5J84 - chains A and B of the 4 polymer chains in the assembly; structure by X-ray diffraction, 2.40 A resolution.

# Chain A (and B)
Molecule: Dihydroxy-acid dehydratase
Source organism: Rhizobium leguminosarum bv. trifolii (strain WSM2304)
Notes: EC 4.2.1.9; chain B of this document is another copy of the same molecule, construct and numbering; everything in this record applies to it too
Reference sequence: B5ZZ34 (B5ZZ34_RHILW); numbering as in UniProt (aligned over 2-579)
Chain sequence (588 residues; row label = number of the first residue in the row; numbers below 1 keep their minus sign (Met-8 is residue -8)):
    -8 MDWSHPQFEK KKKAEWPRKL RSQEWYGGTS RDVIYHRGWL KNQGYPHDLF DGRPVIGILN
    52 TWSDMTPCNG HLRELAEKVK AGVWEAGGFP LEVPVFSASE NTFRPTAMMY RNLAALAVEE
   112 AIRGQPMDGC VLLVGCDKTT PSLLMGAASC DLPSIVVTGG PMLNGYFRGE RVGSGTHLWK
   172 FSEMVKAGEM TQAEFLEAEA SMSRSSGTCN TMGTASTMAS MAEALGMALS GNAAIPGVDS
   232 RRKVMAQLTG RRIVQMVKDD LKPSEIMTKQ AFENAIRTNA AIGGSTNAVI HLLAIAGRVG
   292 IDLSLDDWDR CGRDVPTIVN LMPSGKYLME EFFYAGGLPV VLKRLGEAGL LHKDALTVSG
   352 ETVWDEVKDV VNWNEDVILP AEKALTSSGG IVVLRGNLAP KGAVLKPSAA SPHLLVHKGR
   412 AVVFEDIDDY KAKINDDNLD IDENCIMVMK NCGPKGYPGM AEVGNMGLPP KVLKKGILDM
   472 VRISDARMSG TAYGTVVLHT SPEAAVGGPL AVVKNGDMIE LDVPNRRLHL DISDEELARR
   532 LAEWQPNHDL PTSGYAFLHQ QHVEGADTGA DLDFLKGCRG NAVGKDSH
Not modelled in the structure: -8 to 4
Modified / non-standard residues: Lys129 (lysine nz-carboxylic acid; KCX)
Differences from the reference sequence: initiating methionine (-8); expression tag (-7 to 1)
Ion coordination: 2Fe-2S cluster Fe: Cys59, Cys127, Cys200; Mg2+: Glu91, Asp128, Lys129, Glu453
Ligand contacts: 2Fe-2S cluster (FES): Cys59, Glu91, Asn92, Cys127, Asp128, Thr199, Cys200, Ala206

# Chain A / chain B interface
Residue-residue contacts (180; chain A residue first):
  Glu15(A) with Arg95(B), hydrogen bond (backbone-side chain)
  Trp16(A) with Thr93(B), hydrogen bond (side chain-backbone); Arg95(B)
  Thr20(A) with Gln183(B), hydrogen bond (backbone-side chain); Leu187(B)
  Arg22(A) with Trp170(B); Ser173(B)
  Ile25(A) with Gln183(B); Phe186(B), hydrophobic; Leu187(B), hydrophobic; Glu190(B)
  Tyr26(A) with Glu91(B), hydrogen bond (side chain-backbone); Asn92(B), hydrogen bond (side chain-backbone); Leu169(B), hydrophobic
  His27(A) with Asn92(B), hydrogen bond (side chain-backbone)
  Arg28(A) with Glu190(B), salt bridge
  Gly29(A) with Glu190(B); Ser194(B)
  Trp30(A) with Pro58(B); Cys59(B); Asn92(B); Met153(B); Ser165(B); Gly166(B); Ser194(B); Cys200(B)
  Leu31(A) with Asp55(B); Pro58(B), hydrophobic
  Lys32(A) with Glu190(B), salt bridge
  Asn33(A) with Pro58(B), hydrogen bond (side chain-backbone); Met153(B); Ser194(B); Ser196(B), hydrogen bond (side chain-backbone); Ser197(B); Gly198(B)
  Gln34(A) with Pro58(B), hydrogen bond (side chain-backbone); Gly61(B); Ser197(B), hydrogen bond
  Tyr36(A) with Asp55(B)
  Trp53(A) with Glu83(B); Pro85(B), hydrophobic
  Ser54(A) with Glu83(B)
  Asp55(A) with Leu31(B); Lys71(B), salt bridge; Leu82(B); Glu83(B), hydrogen bond (side chain-backbone)
  Met56(A) with Leu82(B), hydrophobic; Val84(B), hydrophobic; Gln116(B); Pro117(B); Met118(B), hydrophobic
  Pro58(A) with Trp30(B); Leu31(B), hydrophobic; Asn33(B), hydrogen bond (backbone-side chain); Gln34(B), hydrogen bond (backbone-side chain)
  Cys59(A) with Trp30(B)
  Gly61(A) with Gln34(B)
  Arg64(A) with Glu83(B), salt bridge
  Lys71(A) with Asp55(B), salt bridge
  Leu82(A) with Asp55(B); Met56(B), hydrophobic
  Glu83(A) with Trp53(B); Ser54(B); Asp55(B), hydrogen bond (backbone-side chain)
  Val84(A) with Met56(B), hydrophobic
  Pro85(A) with Trp53(B); Pro85(B), hydrophobic
  Phe87(A) with Ala108(B)
  Ser90(A) with Gln116(B)
  Glu91(A) with Tyr26(B), hydrogen bond (backbone-side chain)
  Asn92(A) with Tyr26(B); His27(B), hydrogen bond (backbone-side chain)
  Thr93(A) with Trp16(B), hydrogen bond (backbone-side chain); Gly115(B); Gln116(B), hydrogen bond; Pro117(B)
  Phe94(A) with Glu111(B); Ala112(B), hydrophobic; Gly115(B); Gln116(B)
  Arg95(A) with Glu15(B), hydrogen bond (side chain-backbone); Trp16(B); Gly115(B), hydrogen bond (backbone-backbone); Val574(B); Gly575(B), hydrogen bond (side chain-backbone); Lys576(B), hydrogen bond (side chain-backbone); Asp577(B)
  Pro96(A) with Lys576(B); Asp577(B); Ser578(B)
  Tyr101(A) with Glu111(B)
  Leu104(A) with Leu107(B), hydrophobic; Glu111(B)
  Leu107(A) with Leu104(B), hydrophobic; Tyr546(B), hydrophobic
  Ala108(A) with Phe87(B)
  Glu111(A) with Phe94(B); Tyr101(B), hydrogen bond; Leu104(B); Tyr546(B)
  Gly115(A) with Thr93(B); Phe94(B); Arg95(B), hydrogen bond (backbone-backbone)
  Gln116(A) with Met56(B); Ser90(B); Thr93(B), hydrogen bond; Phe94(B)
  Pro117(A) with Met56(B); Thr93(B)
  Met118(A) with Met56(B), hydrophobic
  Met153(A) with Trp30(B); Asn33(B)
  Ser165(A) with Trp30(B)
  Gly166(A) with Trp30(B)
  Leu169(A) with Arg22(B); Tyr26(B), hydrophobic; Trp30(B), hydrophobic
  Trp170(A) with Arg22(B); His579(B)
  Ser173(A) with Arg22(B)
  Gln183(A) with Thr20(B), hydrogen bond (side chain-backbone); Ser21(B); Ile25(B)
  Phe186(A) with Ile25(B), hydrophobic
  Leu187(A) with Thr20(B)
  Glu190(A) with Ile25(B); Arg28(B), salt bridge; Gly29(B); Lys32(B), salt bridge
  Met193(A) with Trp30(B), hydrophobic
  Ser194(A) with Gly29(B); Trp30(B); Asn33(B)
  Ser196(A) with Asn33(B), hydrogen bond (backbone-side chain)
  Ser197(A) with Asn33(B); Gln34(B), hydrogen bond
  Gly198(A) with Asn33(B)
  Cys200(A) with Trp30(B), hydrogen bond
  Ile418(A) with Lys576(B)
  Lys422(A) with Asp577(B); His579(B)
  Tyr448(A) with Lys576(B), hydrogen bond (backbone-side chain); Asp577(B), hydrogen bond (side chain-backbone)
  Ala452(A) with Ser578(B)
  Glu453(A) with Ser578(B); His579(B), salt bridge
  Val454(A) with His579(B)
  Ser544(A) with Phe565(B); Arg570(B), hydrogen bond
  Gly545(A) with Phe565(B), hydrogen bond (backbone-backbone); Arg570(B)
  Tyr546(A) with Leu107(B), hydrophobic; Glu111(B)
  Phe548(A) with Phe565(B), hydrophobic
  Leu549(A) with Leu549(B), hydrophobic; Phe565(B), hydrophobic
  Phe565(A) with Ser544(B); Gly545(B), hydrogen bond (backbone-backbone); Phe548(B), hydrophobic; Leu549(B), hydrophobic
  Leu566(A) with Gly545(B)
  Arg570(A) with Ser544(B), hydrogen bond; Gly545(B)
  Val574(A) with Arg95(B)
  Gly575(A) with Arg95(B), hydrogen bond (backbone-side chain); Pro96(B)
  Lys576(A) with Arg95(B), hydrogen bond (backbone-side chain); Pro96(B); Ile418(B); Tyr448(B), hydrogen bond (side chain-backbone)
  Asp577(A) with Arg95(B), salt bridge; Pro96(B); Tyr448(B), hydrogen bond (backbone-side chain)
  Ser578(A) with Pro96(B); Ala452(B); Glu453(B), hydrogen bond (backbone-backbone)
  His579(A) with Trp170(B); Lys422(B); Glu453(B), salt bridge; Val454(B)
Interface residues without a listed pair, chain A (86 interface residues in all): Tyr17, Ser21, Asp23, Gly48, Ala112
Interface residues without a listed pair, chain B (87 interface residues in all): Tyr17, Tyr36, Arg64, Ser88, Thr97, Met193, Leu566, Lys567

# Overview
The interface between chain A and chain B involves 86 residues on one side and 87 on the other; the contacts
include 40 hydrogen bonds and 10 salt bridges. Polar pairs include Arg28(A)-Glu190(B), Lys32(A)-Glu190(B) and
Asp55(A)-Lys71(B). Bound to chain A: 2Fe-2S cluster.
Chain A and chain B are both Dihydroxy-acid dehydratase (Rhizobium leguminosarum bv. trifolii (strain
WSM2304)); the structure, Crystal structure of L-arabinonate dehydratase in holo-form, was determined by X-ray
diffraction (same publication as 5J83 and 5J85).
